Entry 6UVN (electron microscopy, 3.10 A resolution); this record covers chains A and C of the 12 polymer chains in the assembly.

Chain A:
Name: Cas6
Source organism: Vibrio cholerae
Sequence (217 residues; each row starts with the number of its first residue; numbers below 1 keep their minus sign (Met-17 is residue -17)):
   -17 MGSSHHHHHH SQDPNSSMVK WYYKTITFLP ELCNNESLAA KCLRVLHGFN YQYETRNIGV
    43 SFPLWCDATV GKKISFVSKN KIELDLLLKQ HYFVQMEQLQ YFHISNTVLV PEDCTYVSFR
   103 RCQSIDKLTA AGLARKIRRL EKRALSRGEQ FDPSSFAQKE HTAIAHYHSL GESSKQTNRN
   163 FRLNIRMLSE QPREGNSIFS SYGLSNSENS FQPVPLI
Unresolved in the structure: -17 to 1

Chain C:
Name: Cas7
Source organism: Vibrio cholerae
Sequence (355 residues; each row starts with the number of its first residue):
     1 MADLKLPTNL AYERSIDPSD VCFFVVWPDD RKTPLTYNSR TLLGQMEAAS LAYDVSGQPI
    61 KSATAEALAQ GNPHQVDFCH VPYGASHIEC SFSVSFSSEL RQPYKCNSSK VKQTLVQLVE
   121 LYETKIGWTE LATRYLMNIC NGKWLWKNTR KAYCWNIVLT PWPWNGEKVG FEDIRTNYTS
   181 RQDFKNNKNW SAIVEMIKTA FSSTDGLAIF EVRATLHLPT NAMVRPSQVF TEKESGSKSK
   241 SKTQNSRVFQ STTIDGERSP ILGAFKTGAA IATIDDWYPE ATEPLRVGRF GVHREDVTCY
   301 RHPSTGKDFF SILQQAEHYI EVLSANKTPA QETINDMHFL MANLIKGGMF QHKGD
Unresolved in the structure: 1-3, 44-72, 232-244, 354-355

How chain A and chain C interact:
Contacting residue pairs (33):
  Leu110(A) - Arg40(C)
  Thr111(A) - Arg40(C)
  Ala112(A) - His80(C)
  Ala112(A) - Asn221(C)
  Ala113(A) - Asn221(C)
  Ala116(A) - Asn221(C)
  Ile119(A) - Tyr83(C)  hydrophobic
  Arg120(A) - Tyr83(C)
  Glu123(A) - Tyr83(C)  hydrogen bond
  Pro135(A) - Trp27(C)
  Pro135(A) - Tyr83(C)  hydrophobic
  Ser136(A) - Trp27(C)
  Ser136(A) - Arg31(C)  hydrogen bond
  Gln140(A) - Asn38(C)  hydrogen bond
  Gln140(A) - His80(C)
  Lys141(A) - Asn38(C)
  Glu142(A) - Tyr37(C)
  Glu142(A) - Asn38(C)
  Glu142(A) - Ser39(C)  hydrogen bond (backbone-backbone)
  Glu142(A) - Arg258(C)  salt bridge
  His143(A) - Ser39(C)
  His143(A) - Arg258(C)  hydrogen bond
  Thr144(A) - Ser39(C)
  Thr144(A) - Arg40(C)
  Thr144(A) - Thr41(C)
  Ala145(A) - Thr41(C)
  Ile146(A) - Arg40(C)
  Ile146(A) - Thr41(C)  hydrogen bond (backbone-backbone)
  Ile146(A) - Leu42(C)  hydrophobic
  Ile146(A) - Leu43(C)  hydrogen bond (backbone-backbone)
  Ala147(A) - Leu42(C)
  His148(A) - Leu43(C)
  Tyr149(A) - Leu42(C)  hydrophobic
Other interface residues (no listed pair), chain A (22 interface residues in all): Asp49, Asp134
Other interface residues (no listed pair), chain C (17 interface residues in all): Thr36, Gln75, Phe78, Gly84

Overview:
Chain A and chain C form an interface of 22 and 17 residues respectively; the contacts include 7 hydrogen
bonds and 1 salt bridge. Among the polar pairs are Glu142(A)-Arg258(C), Glu123(A)-Tyr83(C) and
Ser136(A)-Arg31(C).
Chain A is Cas6 and chain C is Cas7, both from Vibrio cholerae; the structure, CryoEM structure of
VcCascasde-TniQ complex, was determined by electron microscopy.
